Entry 6YRG (electron microscopy, 4.80 A resolution (low resolution: residue-level contacts below are approximate; hydrogen-bond / salt-bridge calls are withheld)); this record covers chains A and B of the 4 polymer chains in the assembly.

[Chain A (and B)]
Name: Vegetative insecticidal protein
Organism: Bacillus thuringiensis
Notes: chain B of this document is another copy of the same molecule, construct and numbering; everything in this record applies to it too
Reference sequence: A0A290WPI2 (A0A290WPI2_BACTU); residues 1-803 here = UniProt positions 1-803
Sequence (803 residues; row label = number of the first residue in the row):
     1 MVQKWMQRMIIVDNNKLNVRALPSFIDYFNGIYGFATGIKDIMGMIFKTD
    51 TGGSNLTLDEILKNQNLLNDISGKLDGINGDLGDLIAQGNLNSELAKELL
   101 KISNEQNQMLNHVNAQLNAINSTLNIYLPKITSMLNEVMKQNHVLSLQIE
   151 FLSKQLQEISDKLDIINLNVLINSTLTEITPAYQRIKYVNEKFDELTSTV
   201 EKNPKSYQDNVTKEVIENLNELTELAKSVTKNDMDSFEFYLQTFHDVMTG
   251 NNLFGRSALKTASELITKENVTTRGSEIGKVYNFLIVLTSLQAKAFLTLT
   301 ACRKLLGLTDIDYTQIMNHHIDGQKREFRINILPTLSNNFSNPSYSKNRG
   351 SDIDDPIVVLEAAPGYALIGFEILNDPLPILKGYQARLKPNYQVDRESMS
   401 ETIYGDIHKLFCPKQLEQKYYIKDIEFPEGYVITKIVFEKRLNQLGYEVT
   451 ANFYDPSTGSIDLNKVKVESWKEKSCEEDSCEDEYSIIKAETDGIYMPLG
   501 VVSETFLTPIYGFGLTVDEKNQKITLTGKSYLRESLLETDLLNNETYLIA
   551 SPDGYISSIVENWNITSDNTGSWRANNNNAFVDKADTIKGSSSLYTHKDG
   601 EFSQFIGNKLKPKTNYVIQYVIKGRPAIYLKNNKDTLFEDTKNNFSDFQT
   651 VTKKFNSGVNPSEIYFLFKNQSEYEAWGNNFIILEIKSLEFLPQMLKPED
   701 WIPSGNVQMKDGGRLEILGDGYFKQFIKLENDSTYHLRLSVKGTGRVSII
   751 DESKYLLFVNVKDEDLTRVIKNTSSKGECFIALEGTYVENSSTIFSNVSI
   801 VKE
Not modelled in the structure: 1-104, 199-213
What the authors report for this chain:
  - conformationally variable residues (order/disorder transition): E105 to K140

[Interface between chain A and chain B]
Contacting residue pairs (106):
  Q106(A) with Q106(B)
  N107(A) with E105(B); Q106(B)
  L110(A) with Q106(B); L110(B)
  N114(A) with M109(B); V113(B)
  L117(A) with L117(B)
  N118(A) with Q116(B); L117(B)
  N121(A) with L117(B); I120(B); N121(B)
  L124(A) with L124(B)
  N125(A) with I120(B)
  L128(A) with L124(B); Y127(B); I131(B)
  I131(A) with I131(B)
  L135(A) with I131(B); M134(B); L135(B)
  N136(A) with M134(B)
  M139(A) with M134(B); E137(B); V138(B); Q141(B)
  N142(A) with V138(B); Q141(B); N142(B)
  H143(A) with Q141(B)
  L145(A) with L145(B)
  S146(A) with L145(B); Q148(B)
  I149(A) with L145(B); Q148(B); I149(B); L152(B)
  L152(A) with L152(B)
  S153(A) with L152(B); Q155(B)
  L156(A) with L152(B); Q155(B); L156(B); I159(B)
  I159(A) with I159(B)
  S160(A) with K162(B)
  L163(A) with I159(B); L163(B); I166(B)
  D164(A) with K162(B)
  N167(A) with I166(B); N169(B)
  V170(A) with N169(B); V170(B); N173(B)
  L171(A) with N169(B)
  N173(A) with N173(B)
  S174(A) with N173(B); L176(B)
  T177(A) with L176(B); T177(B); T180(B)
  E178(A) with L176(B); Q184(B)
  N232(A) with E221(B); E224(B); L225(B)
  D233(A) with Y188(B); L225(B); S228(B)
  M234(A) with Y188(B); L225(B); S228(B); V229(B); D235(B); F237(B); Y240(B)
  D235(A) with R185(B)
  S236(A) with Y188(B)
  E238(A) with Y188(B); K192(B)
  F239(A) with Q184(B); R185(B); Y188(B)
  Y240(A) with R185(B)
  T243(A) with Q184(B)
  N251(A) with Y183(B); K187(B)
  N252(A) with Y183(B)
  L253(A) with I179(B); Y183(B); F284(B); L288(B)
  F254(A) with I172(B); L176(B); A262(B); L265(B); F284(B)
  R256(A) with N169(B); I172(B); L265(B)
  R303(A) with E221(B)
  T309(A) with E217(B)
  I311(A) with E217(B); E221(B)
Interface residues without a listed pair, chain A (60 interface residues in all): P129, T132, V138, E150, Q157, I166, Q242, D246, V247, D310
Interface residues without a listed pair, chain B (64 interface residues in all): H112, T123, L128, I165, T175, V189, E191, S236, E269

[Summary]
60 residues of chain A and 64 residues of chain B are in contact. From the paper: conformational variability
at E105(A).
Both chains are Vegetative insecticidal protein (Bacillus thuringiensis). Entry 6YRG (Vip3Bc1 tetramer in
processed, activated state) was determined by electron microscopy together with 7NTX and 6YRF from the same
study.
